8GH6 - chains A and R of the 5 polymer chains in the assembly; structure by electron microscopy, 3.08 A resolution.

[Chain A]
Name: Reverse transcriptase-like protein
Organism: Bombyx mori
UniProtKB: V9H052 (V9H052_BOMMO); numbering as in UniProt (aligned over 1-1114)
Sequence (1114 residues; each row starts with the number of its first residue):
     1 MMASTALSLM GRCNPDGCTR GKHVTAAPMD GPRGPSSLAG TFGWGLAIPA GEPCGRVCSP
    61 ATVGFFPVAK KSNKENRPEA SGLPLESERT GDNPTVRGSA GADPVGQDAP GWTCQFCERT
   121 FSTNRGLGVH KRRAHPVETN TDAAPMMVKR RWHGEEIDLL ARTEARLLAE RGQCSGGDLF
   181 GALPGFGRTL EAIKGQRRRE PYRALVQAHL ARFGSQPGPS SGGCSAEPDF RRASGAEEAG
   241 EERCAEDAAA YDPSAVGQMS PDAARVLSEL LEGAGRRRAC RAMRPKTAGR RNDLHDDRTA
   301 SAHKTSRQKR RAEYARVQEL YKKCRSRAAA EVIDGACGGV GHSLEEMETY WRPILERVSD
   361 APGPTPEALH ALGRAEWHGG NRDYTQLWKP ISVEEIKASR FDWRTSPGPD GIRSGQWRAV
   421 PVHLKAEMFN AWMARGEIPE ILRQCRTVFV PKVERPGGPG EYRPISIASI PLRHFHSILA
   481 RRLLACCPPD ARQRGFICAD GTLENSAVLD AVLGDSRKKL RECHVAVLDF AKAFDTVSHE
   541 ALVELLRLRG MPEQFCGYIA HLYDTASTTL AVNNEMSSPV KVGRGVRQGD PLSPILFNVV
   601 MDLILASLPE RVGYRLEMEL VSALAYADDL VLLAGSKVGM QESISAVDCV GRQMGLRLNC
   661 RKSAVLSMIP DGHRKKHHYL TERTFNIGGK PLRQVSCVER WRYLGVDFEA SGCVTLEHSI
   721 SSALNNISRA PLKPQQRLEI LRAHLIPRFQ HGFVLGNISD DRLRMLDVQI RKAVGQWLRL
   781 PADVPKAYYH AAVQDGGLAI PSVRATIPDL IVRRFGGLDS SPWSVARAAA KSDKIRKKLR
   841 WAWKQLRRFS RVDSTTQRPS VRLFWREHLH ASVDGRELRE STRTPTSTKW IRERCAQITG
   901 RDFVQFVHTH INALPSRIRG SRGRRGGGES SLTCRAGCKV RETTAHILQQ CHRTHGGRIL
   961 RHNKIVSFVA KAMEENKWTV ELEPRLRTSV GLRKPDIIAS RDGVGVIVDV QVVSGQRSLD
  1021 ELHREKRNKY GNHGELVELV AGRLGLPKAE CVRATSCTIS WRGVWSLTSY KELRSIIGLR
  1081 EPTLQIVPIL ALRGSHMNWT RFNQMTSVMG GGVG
Disordered / not traced: 1-110, 216-304, 375-384, 1108-1114
Ion coordination: Zn2+ site 1: Cys114, Cys117, His130, His135; Mg2+: Asp529, Phe530, Asp628 (together with dTTP); Zn2+ site 2: Cys934, Cys938, His946, Cys951
Residues lining bound ligands: dTTP (TTP): Lys452, Arg463, Asp529, Phe530, Ala531, Lys532, Ala533, Phe534, Asp535, Gln588, Asp628, Asn659
What the authors report for this chain:
  - binding site for 28S DNA top strand: Arg125, Lys149, Arg198, His673, Lys675, Arg901, Asp902, Arg922, Arg924
  - specificity-determining residues: Arg125
  - catalytic residues: Asp996, Asp1009, Lys1026
  - mutagenesis - R901A/D902A: decreased catalytic activity
  - binding site for R2Bm 3'UTR RNA (chain R): Arg307, Arg310, Arg311, Tyr314, Glu319, Lys322, Leu732, Lys733

[Chain R]
Molecule: R2Bm 3'UTR RNA
Sequence (253 nucleotides; numbered 1 to 253; the number before each row is that of its first residue):
     1 GCCUUGCACA GUAGUCCAGC GGUAAGGGUG UAGAUCAGGC CCGUCUGUUU CUCCCCCGGA
    61 GCUCGCUCCC UUGGCUUCCC UUAUAUAUUU UAACAUCAGA AACAGACAUU AAACAUCUAC
   121 UGAUCCAAUU UCGCCGGCGU ACGGCCACGA UCGGGAGGGU GGGAAUCUCG GGGGUCUUCC
   181 GAUCCUAAUC CAUGAUGAUU ACGACCUGAG UCACUAAAGA CGAUGGCAUG AUGAUCCGGC
   241 GAUGAAAAUA GCC
Disordered / not traced: 1-29, 39-119, 135-238
What the authors report for this chain:
  - contacts within the chain: A32-A127
  - mutagenesis - A32G, G33C, A127U: decreased catalytic activity
  - mutagenesis - A128U: abolished catalytic activity
  - mutagenesis - A32C, A32U: unchanged catalytic activity

[Chain A / chain R interface]
Residue-residue contacts (66; chain A residue first):
  Ser306(A) - A123(R)  hydrogen bond to the phosphate
  Arg307(A) - U31(R)  hydrogen bond to the sugar
  Arg307(A) - A32(R)  salt bridge to the phosphate
  Arg307(A) - G33(R)  hydrogen bond to the base
  Arg307(A) - A34(R)  base contact
  Gln308(A) - A32(R)  hydrogen bond to the phosphate
  Arg311(A) - A32(R)  sugar contact
  Arg311(A) - A128(R)  sugar contact
  Arg311(A) - U129(R)  salt bridge to the phosphate
  Arg311(A) - U130(R)  salt bridge to the phosphate
  Ala312(A) - U130(R)  base contact
  Tyr314(A) - A128(R)  base contact
  Tyr314(A) - U129(R)  phosphate contact
  Ala315(A) - U129(R)  sugar contact
  Ala315(A) - U130(R)  base contact
  Gln318(A) - U129(R)  base contact
  Glu319(A) - U129(R)  hydrogen bond to the base
  Lys322(A) - U129(R)  hydrogen bond to the base
  Arg327(A) - A245(R)  salt bridge to the phosphate
  Cys337(A) - A245(R)  base contact
  Thr405(A) - A247(R)  sugar contact
  Thr405(A) - A248(R)  phosphate contact
  Ser406(A) - A246(R)  sugar contact
  Ser406(A) - A247(R)  hydrogen bond to the phosphate
  Arg446(A) - A246(R)  salt bridge to the phosphate
  Val448(A) - A246(R)  base contact
  Val450(A) - A246(R)  base contact
  Pro451(A) - A246(R)  base contact
  Ile465(A) - A247(R)  base contact
  Ile467(A) - A246(R)  sugar contact
  Ile467(A) - A247(R)  sugar contact
  Arg473(A) - A247(R)  hydrogen bond to the phosphate
  Arg473(A) - A248(R)  salt bridge to the phosphate
  Ser477(A) - U249(R)  hydrogen bond to the phosphate
  Arg481(A) - A250(R)  salt bridge to the phosphate
  Gly495(A) - A250(R)  sugar contact
  Phe496(A) - U249(R)  base contact
  Ile497(A) - A250(R)  hydrogen bond to the sugar
  Cys498(A) - A250(R)  phosphate contact
  Cys498(A) - G251(R)  phosphate contact
  Ala499(A) - A250(R)  sugar contact
  Ala499(A) - G251(R)  sugar contact
  Asp500(A) - G251(R)  hydrogen bond to the sugar
  Asp500(A) - C252(R)  sugar contact
  Gln588(A) - A247(R)  base contact
  Gly589(A) - A247(R)  hydrogen bond to the sugar
  Gly589(A) - A248(R)  sugar contact
  Asp590(A) - A248(R)  hydrogen bond to the sugar
  Pro591(A) - A248(R)  sugar contact
  Pro591(A) - U249(R)  phosphate contact
  Pro594(A) - A248(R)  sugar contact
  Pro594(A) - U249(R)  sugar contact
  Arg729(A) - U124(R)  salt bridge to the phosphate
  Pro731(A) - A128(R)  base contact
  Leu732(A) - A128(R)  hydrogen bond to the base
  Lys733(A) - A127(R)  salt bridge to the phosphate
  Lys733(A) - A128(R)  salt bridge to the phosphate
  Pro734(A) - C126(R)  sugar contact
  Arg779(A) - C126(R)  base contact
  Leu810(A) - C253(R)  sugar contact
  Arg813(A) - C253(R)  salt bridge to the phosphate
  Arg814(A) - G251(R)  sugar contact
  Gly900(A) - C126(R)  sugar contact
  Gly900(A) - A127(R)  phosphate contact
  Arg901(A) - C126(R)  hydrogen bond to the base
  Arg901(A) - A127(R)  hydrogen bond to the phosphate
Other interface residues (no listed pair), chain A (54 interface residues in all): Arg310, Gly338, Phe401, Asp402, Arg404, Ser466, Leu484, Gln750, Thr899
Other interface residues (no listed pair), chain R (23 interface residues in all): G122, C125, U243

[Summary]
The interface between chain A and chain R involves 54 residues on one side and 23 on the other; the contacts
include 16 hydrogen bonds and 11 salt bridges. Among the polar pairs are Arg307(A)-G33(R), Glu319(A)-U129(R)
and Lys322(A)-U129(R). The paper reports catalytic residues Asp996(A), Asp1009(A) and Lys1026(A); A32G, G33C
and A127U of chain R reduce catalytic activity; 7 substitutions were tested in all.
Here chain A is Reverse transcriptase-like protein (Bombyx mori) and chain R is R2Bm 3'UTR RNA. Entry 8GH6
(Bombyx mori R2 retrotransposon initiating target-primed reverse transcription) was determined by electron
microscopy.
